3QT1 - chains B and L of the 12 polymer chains in the assembly; structure by X-ray diffraction, 4.30 A resolution (low resolution: residue-level contacts below are approximate; hydrogen-bond / salt-bridge calls are withheld).

Chain B:
Protein: DNA-directed RNA polymerase II subunit RPB2
From: Saccharomyces cerevisiae
Notes: EC 2.7.7.6
UniProtKB: P08518 (RPB2_YEAST); numbering as in UniProt (aligned over 1-1224)
Sequence (1224 residues; each row starts with the number of its first residue):
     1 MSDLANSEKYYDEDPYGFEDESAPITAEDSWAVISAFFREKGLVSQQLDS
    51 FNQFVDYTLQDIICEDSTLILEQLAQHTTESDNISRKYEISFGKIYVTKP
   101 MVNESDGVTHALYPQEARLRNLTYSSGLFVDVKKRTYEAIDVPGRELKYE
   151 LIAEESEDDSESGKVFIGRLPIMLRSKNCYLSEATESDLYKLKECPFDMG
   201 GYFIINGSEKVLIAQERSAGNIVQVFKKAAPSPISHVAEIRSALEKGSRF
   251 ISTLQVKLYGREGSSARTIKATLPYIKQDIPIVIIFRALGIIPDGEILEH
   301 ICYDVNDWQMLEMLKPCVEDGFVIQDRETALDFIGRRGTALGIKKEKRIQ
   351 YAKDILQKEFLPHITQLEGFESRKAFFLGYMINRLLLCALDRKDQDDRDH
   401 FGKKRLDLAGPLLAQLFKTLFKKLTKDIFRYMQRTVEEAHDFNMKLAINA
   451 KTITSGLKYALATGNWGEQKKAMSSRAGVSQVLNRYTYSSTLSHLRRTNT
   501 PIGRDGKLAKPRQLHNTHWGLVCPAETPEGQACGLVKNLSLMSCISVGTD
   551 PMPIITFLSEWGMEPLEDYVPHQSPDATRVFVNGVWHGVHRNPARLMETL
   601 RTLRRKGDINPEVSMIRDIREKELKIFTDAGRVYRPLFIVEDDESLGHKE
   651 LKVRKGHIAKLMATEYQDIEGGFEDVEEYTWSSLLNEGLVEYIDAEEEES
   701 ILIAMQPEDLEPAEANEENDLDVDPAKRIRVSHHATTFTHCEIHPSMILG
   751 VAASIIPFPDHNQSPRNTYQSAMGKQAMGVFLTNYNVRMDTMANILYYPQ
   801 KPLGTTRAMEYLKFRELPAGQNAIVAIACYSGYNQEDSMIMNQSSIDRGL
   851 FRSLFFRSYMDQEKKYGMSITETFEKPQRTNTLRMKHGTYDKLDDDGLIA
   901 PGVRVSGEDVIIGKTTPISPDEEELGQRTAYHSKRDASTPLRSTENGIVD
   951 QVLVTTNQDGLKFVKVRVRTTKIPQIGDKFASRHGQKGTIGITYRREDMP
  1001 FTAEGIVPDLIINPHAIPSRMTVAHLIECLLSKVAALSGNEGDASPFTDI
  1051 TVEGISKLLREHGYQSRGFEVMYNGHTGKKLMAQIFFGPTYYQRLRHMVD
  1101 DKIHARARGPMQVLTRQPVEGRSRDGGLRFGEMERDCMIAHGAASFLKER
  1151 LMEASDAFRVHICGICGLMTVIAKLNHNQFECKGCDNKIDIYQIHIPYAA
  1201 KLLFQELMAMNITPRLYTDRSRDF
Not modelled in the structure: 1-19, 71-89, 135-163, 337-344, 438-445, 470-471, 503-507, 669-677, 716-721, 881-883, 920-932
Ion coordination: Zn2+: C1163, C1166, C1182, C1185

Chain L:
Protein: DNA-directed RNA polymerases I, II, and III subunit RPABC4
From: Saccharomyces cerevisiae
Notes: EC 2.7.7.6
UniProtKB: P40422 (RPAB4_YEAST); residues 1-70 here = UniProt positions 1-70
Sequence (70 residues; each row starts with the number of its first residue):
     1 MSREGFQIPTNLDAAAAGTSQARTATLKYICAECSSKLSLSRTDAVRCKD
    51 CGHRILLKARTKRLVQFEAR
Not modelled in the structure: 1-24
Ion coordination: Zn2+: C31, C34, C48, C51
Curated features (UniProtKB/Swiss-Prot):
  - zinc finger: C31 to C51 (C4-type)
  - binding site (Zn(2+)): C31, C34, C48, C51

Interface between chain B and chain L:
Contacting residue pairs - 36 pairs, chain B then chain L:
  V102(B) with R54(L)
  E104(B) with R54(L)
  H110(B) with H53(L); R54(L)
  E116(B) with H53(L); R54(L)
  R120(B) with R54(L)
  K193(B) with A32(L)
  R852(B) with R70(L)
  E875(B) with R42(L)
  D894(B) with K58(L); R63(L)
  D896(B) with Y29(L); K58(L)
  L898(B) with K58(L)
  I899(B) with K58(L)
  A900(B) with T61(L); R63(L)
  P901(B) with K58(L); A59(L); R60(L)
  G902(B) with R60(L); T61(L); V65(L)
  R904(B) with Q66(L); E68(L)
  I948(B) with F67(L)
  Q951(B) with L57(L)
  V952(B) with L57(L)
  L953(B) with L56(L)
  V954(B) with I55(L); L56(L)
  T955(B) with R54(L); I55(L)
  T956(B) with V46(L)
  I973(B) with R70(L)
Other interface residues (no listed pair), chain B (28 interface residues in all): T873, F874, K892, V903
Other interface residues (no listed pair), chain L (21 interface residues in all): E33, R47

Summary:
Chain B and chain L form an interface of 28 and 21 residues respectively. C1163(B), C1166(B), C1182(B) and
C1185(B) form the Zn2+ site. UniProt lists 4 Zn2+-binding residues on chain L.
Chain B is DNA-directed RNA polymerase II subunit RPB2 and chain L is DNA-directed RNA polymerases I, II, and
III subunit RPABC4, both from Saccharomyces cerevisiae; the structure, RNA polymerase II variant containing A
Chimeric RPB9-C11 subunit, was determined by X-ray diffraction.
